9NGT - chains A and B of the 3 polymer chains in the assembly; structure by X-ray diffraction, 2.95 A resolution.

# Chain A
Protein: DNA damage-binding protein 1
Source organism: Homo sapiens
UniProt: Q16531 (DDB1_HUMAN); numbering as in UniProt (aligned over 1-1140)
Sequence (1140 residues; row label = number of the first residue in the row):
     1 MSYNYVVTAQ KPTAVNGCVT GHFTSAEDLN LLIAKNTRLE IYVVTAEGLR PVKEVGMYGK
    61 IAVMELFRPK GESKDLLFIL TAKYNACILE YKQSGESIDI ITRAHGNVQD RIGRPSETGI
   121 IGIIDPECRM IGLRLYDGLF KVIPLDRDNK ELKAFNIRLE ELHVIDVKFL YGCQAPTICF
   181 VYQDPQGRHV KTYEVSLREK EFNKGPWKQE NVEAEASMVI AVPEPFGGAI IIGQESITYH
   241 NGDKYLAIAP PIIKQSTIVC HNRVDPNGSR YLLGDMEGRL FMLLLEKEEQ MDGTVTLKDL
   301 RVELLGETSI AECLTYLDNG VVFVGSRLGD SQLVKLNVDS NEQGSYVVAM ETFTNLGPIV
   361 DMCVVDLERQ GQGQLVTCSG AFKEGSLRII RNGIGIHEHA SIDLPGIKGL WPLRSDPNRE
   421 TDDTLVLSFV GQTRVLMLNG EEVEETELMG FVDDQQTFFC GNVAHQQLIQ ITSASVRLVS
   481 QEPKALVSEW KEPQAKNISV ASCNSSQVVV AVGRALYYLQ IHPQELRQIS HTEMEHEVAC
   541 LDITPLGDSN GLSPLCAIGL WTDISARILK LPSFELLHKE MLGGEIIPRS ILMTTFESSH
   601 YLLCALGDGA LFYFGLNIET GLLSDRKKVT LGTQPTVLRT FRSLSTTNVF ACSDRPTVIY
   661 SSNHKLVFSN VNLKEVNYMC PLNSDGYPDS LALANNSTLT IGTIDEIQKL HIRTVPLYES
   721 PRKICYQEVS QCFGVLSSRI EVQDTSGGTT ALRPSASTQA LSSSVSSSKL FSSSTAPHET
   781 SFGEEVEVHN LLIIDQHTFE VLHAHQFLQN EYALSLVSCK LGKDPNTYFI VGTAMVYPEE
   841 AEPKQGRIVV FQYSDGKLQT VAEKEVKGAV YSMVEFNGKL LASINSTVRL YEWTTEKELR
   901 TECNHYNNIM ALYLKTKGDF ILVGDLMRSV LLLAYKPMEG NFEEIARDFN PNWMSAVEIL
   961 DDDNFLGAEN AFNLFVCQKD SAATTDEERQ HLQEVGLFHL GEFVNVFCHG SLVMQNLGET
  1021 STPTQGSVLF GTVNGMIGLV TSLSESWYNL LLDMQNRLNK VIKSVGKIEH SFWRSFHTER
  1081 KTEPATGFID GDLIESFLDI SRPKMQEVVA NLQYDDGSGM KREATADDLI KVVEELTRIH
Disordered / not traced: 1, 393-707, 1015-1021, 1113-1122
Curated features (UniProtKB/Swiss-Prot):
  - modified residue: Ser2 (N-acetylserine), Lys1067 (N6-acetyllysine), Thr1125 (Phosphothreonine)
  - cross-link: Lys1121 (Glycyl lysine isopeptide (Lys-Gly) (interchain with G-Cter in SUMO2))
  - natural variant: Asp184 to Gln186 (deletion: In WHIKERS), Arg188 (R188Q: In WHIKERS; R188W: In WHIKERS), Glu213 (E213K: In WHIKERS), Phe429 (F429V: In WHIKERS)
  - mutagenesis: Tyr316 to Asn319 (Impairs interaction with DDA1), Glu537 (E537A: Slightly impairs interaction with CUL4A), Trp561 (W561A: Strongly impairs interaction with CUL4A), Glu840 to Glu842 (Impairs interaction with AMBRA1, DTL, DET1, DCAF1, DCAF5, DCAF11 and DCAF8), Met910 to Tyr913 (Impairs interaction with AMBRA1, DTL and DCAF5), Trp953 (W953A: Impairs interaction with AMBRA1, ERCC8, DCAF5 and DCAF11)

# Chain B
Protein: Protein cereblon
Source organism: Homo sapiens
UniProt: Q96SW2 (CRBN_HUMAN); residues 1-442 here = UniProt positions 1-442
Sequence (442 residues; numbered 1 to 442; the number before each row is that of its first residue):
     1 MAGEGDQQDA AHNMGNHLPL LPAESEEEDE MEVEDQDSKE AKKPNIINFD TSLPTSHTYL
    61 GADMEEFHGR TLHDDDSCQV IPVLPQVMMI LIPGQTLPLQ LFHPQEVSMV RNLIQKDRTF
   121 AVLAYSNVQE REAQFGTTAE IYAYREEQDF GIEIVKVKAI GRQRFKVLEL RTQSDGIQQA
   181 KVQILPECVL PSTMSAVQLE SLNKCQIFPS KPVSREDQCS YKWWQKYQKR KFHCANLTSW
   241 PRWLYSLYDA ETLMDRIKKQ LREWDENLKD DSLPSNPIDF SYRVAACLPI DDVLRIQLLK
   301 IGSAIQRLRC ELDIMNKCTS LCCKQCQETE ITTKNEIFSL SLCGPMAAYV NPHGYVHETL
   361 TVYKACNLNL IGRPSTEHSW FPGYAWTVAQ CKICASHIGW KFTATKKDMS PQKFWGLTRS
   421 ALLPTIPDTE DEISPDKVIL CL
Disordered / not traced: 1-70, 211-219, 429-436
Curated features (UniProtKB/Swiss-Prot):
  - binding site (Zn(2+)): Cys323, Cys326, Cys391, Cys394
  - binding site ((S)-thalidomide): His378, Trp380, Trp386
  - modified residue: Ser25 (Phosphoserine)
  - natural variant: Cys391 (C391R: In MRT2)
  - mutagenesis: Tyr384 (Y384A: Abolishes thalidomide-binding without affecting DCX protein ligase complex activity; when associated with A-386), Trp386 (W386A: Abolishes thalidomide-binding without affecting DCX protein ligase complex activity; when associated with A-384 ...), Arg419 to Leu442 (Fails to rescue increased BK channel activity and decreased probability of neurotransmission in a mouse hippocampal neuron model)
Bound ions: Zn2+: Cys323, Cys326, Cys391, Cys394
Small-molecule neighbours: A1BC8 ((3S)-3-[(4M)-4-(4-methoxythiophen-3-yl)-1H-1,2,3-triazol-1-yl]piperidine-2,6-dione): Asn351, Pro352, His353, His357, Glu377, His378, Ser379, Trp380, Trp386, Trp400, Phe402

# Interface between chain A and chain B
Pairs across the interface (100):
  Asn16(A) - Glu200(B)  hydrogen bond
  Glu117(A) - Ile207(B)
  Thr118(A) - Asn203(B)  hydrogen bond (backbone-side chain)
  Thr118(A) - Lys204(B)
  Ile165(A) - Lys204(B)
  Asp166(A) - Lys204(B)  salt bridge
  Gln183(A) - Ile207(B)
  Gln183(A) - Phe208(B)  hydrogen bond (side chain-backbone)
  Gln183(A) - Pro209(B)
  Gln183(A) - Ser210(B)
  Pro185(A) - Ser210(B)
  Arg188(A) - Ile207(B)  hydrogen bond (side chain-backbone)
  Arg188(A) - Pro209(B)
  Ala214(A) - Pro209(B)
  Glu215(A) - Pro209(B)
  Glu215(A) - Arg230(B)  salt bridge
  Ser217(A) - Lys204(B)
  Thr257(A) - Cys205(B)
  Val259(A) - Ser201(B)
  Val259(A) - Leu202(B)  hydrophobic
  Met276(A) - Leu202(B)  hydrophobic
  Met276(A) - His233(B)
  Glu312(A) - Leu199(B)
  Glu312(A) - Glu200(B)
  Glu312(A) - Ser201(B)  hydrogen bond
  Arg327(A) - Leu199(B)
  Arg327(A) - Glu200(B)  salt bridge
  Leu328(A) - Leu237(B)  hydrophobic
  Pro358(A) - Leu237(B)  hydrophobic
  Val360(A) - Asn236(B)
  Val360(A) - Thr238(B)
  Val360(A) - Ser239(B)  hydrogen bond (backbone-side chain)
  Ala381(A) - Asn236(B)
  Phe382(A) - Asn236(B)
  Arg722(A) - Asn236(B)  hydrogen bond (side chain-backbone)
  Arg722(A) - Thr238(B)  hydrogen bond (side chain-backbone)
  Arg722(A) - Ser239(B)  hydrogen bond (side chain-backbone)
  Arg722(A) - Trp240(B)
  Lys723(A) - Ser239(B)
  Ser781(A) - Lys222(B)
  Glu784(A) - Gln225(B)
  Glu785(A) - Lys229(B)  salt bridge
  Tyr812(A) - Pro241(B)
  Tyr812(A) - Trp243(B)
  Leu814(A) - Trp243(B)  hydrophobic
  Val836(A) - Trp243(B)
  Pro838(A) - Tyr221(B)
  Pro838(A) - Gln225(B)
  Glu839(A) - Tyr221(B)
  Ala841(A) - Leu247(B)
  Ala841(A) - Arg256(B)
  Pro843(A) - Trp243(B)  hydrophobic
  Ala869(A) - Trp243(B)  hydrophobic
  Tyr871(A) - Trp240(B)
  Tyr871(A) - Trp243(B)
  Tyr871(A) - Leu244(B)
  Tyr871(A) - Leu247(B)
  Tyr906(A) - Lys437(B)
  Tyr906(A) - Val438(B)  hydrophobic
  Tyr906(A) - Ile439(B)
  Asn907(A) - Ile439(B)
  Asn908(A) - Ile439(B)
  Asn908(A) - Leu440(B)
  Asn908(A) - Cys441(B)
  Asn908(A) - Leu442(B)  hydrogen bond (backbone-backbone)
  Ile909(A) - Cys441(B)
  Met910(A) - Leu244(B)  hydrophobic
  Met910(A) - Tyr248(B)
  Met910(A) - Arg309(B)
  Met910(A) - Cys441(B)
  Leu912(A) - Trp240(B)
  Leu912(A) - Leu244(B)  hydrophobic
  Tyr913(A) - Trp240(B)  hydrogen bond
  Asp925(A) - Tyr248(B)
  Leu926(A) - Tyr245(B)  hydrophobic
  Leu926(A) - Tyr248(B)  hydrophobic
  Met927(A) - Leu190(B)  hydrophobic
  Met927(A) - Tyr248(B)  hydrophobic
  Met927(A) - Ser303(B)
  Met927(A) - Ile305(B)  hydrophobic
  Met927(A) - Gln306(B)
  Ser929(A) - Gln306(B)
  Pro951(A) - Ser303(B)
  Pro951(A) - Gln306(B)
  Asn952(A) - Leu190(B)
  Trp953(A) - Leu190(B)
  Trp953(A) - Pro191(B)  hydrogen bond (side chain-backbone)
  Trp953(A) - Ser192(B)
  Trp953(A) - Thr193(B)
  Trp953(A) - Tyr248(B)
  Trp953(A) - Ile305(B)  hydrophobic
  Asn970(A) - Pro191(B)
  Phe972(A) - Ala196(B)
  Phe1003(A) - Thr238(B)
  Asn1005(A) - Leu237(B)  hydrogen bond (side chain-backbone)
  Asn1005(A) - Thr238(B)
  Asn1005(A) - Ser239(B)  hydrogen bond (backbone-side chain)
  Val1033(A) - Leu237(B)
  Glu1079(A) - Pro191(B)
  Arg1080(A) - Val189(B)  hydrogen bond (side chain-backbone)
Also at the interface, not in a pair above, chain A (65 interface residues in all): Ile61, Ala62, Gly119, Ile121, Ala834, Glu842, Ser872, Ser886, Phe949
Also at the interface, not in a pair above, chain B (47 interface residues in all): Val197, Lys317

# In short
65 residues of chain A and 47 residues of chain B are in contact; the contacts include 15 hydrogen bonds and 4
salt bridges. Polar contacts include Asp166(A)-Lys204(B), Glu215(A)-Arg230(B) and Arg327(A)-Glu200(B). Ligands
of chain B: compound A1BC8.
Here chain A is DNA damage-binding protein 1 and chain B is Protein cereblon, both from Homo sapiens. Entry
9NGT (Crystal structure of CRBN-DDB1 and FPFT-2216 in complex with mTOR) was determined by X-ray diffraction
together with 9NFR from the same study.
